PDB entry 7EMJ | X-ray diffraction, 2.33 A resolution | chains B and F of the 6 polymer chains in the assembly

# Chain B
Molecule: Tubulin beta chain
From: Sus scrofa
Reference sequence: P02554 (TBB_PIG); the author numbering skips numbers that UniProt does not, so the offset changes along the chain: 1-42 = UniProt 1-42; 45-360 = UniProt 43-358; 369-455 = UniProt 359-445
Chain sequence (445 residues; row label = number of the first residue in the row; note: 10 numbers in that range are skipped by the numbering (no residue carries them; nothing is unmodelled there)):
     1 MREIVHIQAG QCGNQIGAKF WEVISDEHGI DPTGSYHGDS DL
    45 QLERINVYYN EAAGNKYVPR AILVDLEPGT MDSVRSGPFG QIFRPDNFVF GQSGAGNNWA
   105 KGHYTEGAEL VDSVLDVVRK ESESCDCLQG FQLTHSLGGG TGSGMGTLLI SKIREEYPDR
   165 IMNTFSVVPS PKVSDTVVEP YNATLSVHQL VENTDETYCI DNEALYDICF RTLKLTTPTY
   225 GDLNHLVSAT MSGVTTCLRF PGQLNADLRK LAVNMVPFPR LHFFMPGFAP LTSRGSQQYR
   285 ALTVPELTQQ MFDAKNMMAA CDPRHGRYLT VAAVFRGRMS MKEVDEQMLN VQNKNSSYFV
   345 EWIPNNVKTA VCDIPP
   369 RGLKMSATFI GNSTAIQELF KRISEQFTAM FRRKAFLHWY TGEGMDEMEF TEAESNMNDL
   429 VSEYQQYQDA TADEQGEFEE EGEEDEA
Unresolved in the structure: 247-248, 280-281, 441-455
Ion coordination: Mg2+: Q11 (together with GDP); Ca2+ near E113 (its only coordinating residue here)
Ligand contacts:
  - GDP (guanosine-5'-diphosphate): G10, Q11, C12, Q15, I16, D69, N101, S140, G142, G143, G144, T145, G146, V171, P173, V177, S178, D179, E183, N206, L209, Y224, L227, N228
  - J6L (8,8-dimethyl-3-(2,4,5-trimethoxyphenyl)pyrano[2,3-f]chromen-4-one): I4, Y52, Q136, N167, T168, F169, E200, Y202, V238, C241, L242, L252, L255, M259, F268, A316, A317, V318, K352, T353, A354, I378
UniProt features mapped onto this chain:
  - motif: M1 to I4 (MREI motif)
  - binding site (GTP): Q11, E71, S140, G144, T145, G146, N206, N228
  - binding site (Mg(2+)): E71
  - modified residue: S40 (Phosphoserine), K60 (N6-acetyllysine), S174 (Phosphoserine), T287 (Phosphothreonine), T292 (Phosphothreonine), R320 (Omega-N-methylarginine), E448 (5-glutamyl polyglutamate)
  - cross-link (Glycyl lysine isopeptide (Lys-Gly)): K60 (interchain with G-Cter in ubiquitin), K326 (interchain with G-Cter in ubiquitin)

# Chain F
Molecule: Tubulin tyrosine ligase
From: Gallus gallus
Reference sequence: E1BQ43 (E1BQ43_CHICK); numbering as in UniProt (aligned over 1-378)
Chain sequence (384 residues; row label = number of the first residue in the row):
     1 MYTFVVRDEN SSVYAEVSRL LLATGQWKRL RKDNPRFNLM LGERNRLPFG RLGHEPGLVQ
    61 LVNYYRGADK LCRKASLVKL IKTSPELSES CTWFPESYVI YPTNLKTPVA PAQNGIRHLI
   121 NNTRTDEREV FLAAYNRRRE GREGNVWIAK SSAGAKGEGI LISSEASELL DFIDEQGQVH
   181 VIQKYLEKPL LLEPGHRKFD IRSWVLVDHL YNIYLYREGV LRTSSEPYNS ANFQDKTCHL
   241 TNHCIQKEYS KNYGRYEEGN EMFFEEFNQY LMDALNTTLE NSILLQIKHI IRSCLMCIEP
   301 AISTKHLHYQ SFQLFGFDFM VDEELKVWLI EVNGAPACAQ KLYAELCQGI VDVAISSVFP
   361 LADTGQKTSQ PTSIFIKLHH HHHH
Unresolved in the structure: 104-124, 363-371, 381-384
Sequence notes: expression tag (379-384)
Ion coordination: Mg2+: E331 (together with AMP-PCP)
Ligand contacts: AMP-PCP (ACP; phosphomethylphosphonic acid adenylate ester): K74, P95, I148, K150, G154, I160, Q183, K184, Y185, L186, K198, D200, R202, R222, H239, L240, T241, N242, D318, M320, I330, E331, N333

# How chain B and chain F interact
Pairs across the interface (7; chain B residue first):
  L333(B) with R36(F), hydrogen bond (backbone-side chain); P56(F)
  Q336(B) with R36(F)
  N337(B) with T3(F); R36(F), hydrogen bond
  S340(B) with N34(F), hydrogen bond
  A440(B) with D33(F)
Also at the interface, not in a pair above, chain B (8 interface residues in all): K338, S341, N349
Also at the interface, not in a pair above, chain F (10 interface residues in all): K28, L30, E55, G57, L58

# Summary
The interface between chain B and chain F involves 8 residues on one side and 10 on the other, with 3 hydrogen
bonds. Among the polar pairs are L333(B)-R36(F), N337(B)-R36(F) and S340(B)-N34(F). Chain B binds compound J6L
and GDP. Bound to chain F: AMP-PCP.
Here chain B is Tubulin beta chain (Sus scrofa) and chain F is Tubulin tyrosine ligase (Gallus gallus). Entry
7EMJ (Crystal structure of T2R-TTL-Barbigerone complex) was determined by X-ray diffraction.
